6BPB - chains A and B; structure by X-ray diffraction, 1.87 A resolution.

[Chain A]
Name: Monoclonal antibody 4F7 Fab heavy chain
Organism: Mus musculus
Notes: antibody fragment or engineered binder
Chain sequence (254 residues; row label = number of the first residue in the row):
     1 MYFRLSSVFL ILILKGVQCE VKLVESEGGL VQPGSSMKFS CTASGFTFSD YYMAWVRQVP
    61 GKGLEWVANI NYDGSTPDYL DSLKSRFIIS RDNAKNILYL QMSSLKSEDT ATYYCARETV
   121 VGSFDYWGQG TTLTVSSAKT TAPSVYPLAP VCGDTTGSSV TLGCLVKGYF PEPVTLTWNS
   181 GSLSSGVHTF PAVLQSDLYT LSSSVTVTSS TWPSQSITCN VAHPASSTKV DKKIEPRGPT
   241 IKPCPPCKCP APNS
Not modelled in the structure: 1-19, 151-156, 238-254
Disulfides: Cys41-Cys115, Cys164-Cys219

[Chain B]
Name: Monoclonal antibody 4F7 Fab light chain
Organism: Mus musculus
Notes: antibody fragment or engineered binder
Chain sequence (237 residues; each row starts with the number of its first residue):
     1 MGIKMESQTQ VFVYMLLWLS GVDGDIVMTQ SQKFMSTSVG DRVSVTCKAS QNVGTNVAWY
    61 QQKPGQSPKA LIYSASYRYS GVPDRFTGSG SGTDFTLTIN NVQSEDLAYF CQQYNSYPYT
   121 FGGGTKLEIK RADAAPTVSI FPPSSEQLTS GGASVVCFLN NFYPKDINVK WKIDGSERQN
   181 GVLNSWTDQD SKDSTYSMSS TLTLTKDEYE RHNSYTCEAT HKTSTSPIVK SFNRNEC
Not modelled in the structure: 1-23, 64-66, 236-237
Disulfides: Cys47-Cys111, Cys157-Cys217

[How chain A and chain B interact]
Pairs across the interface - 67 pairs, chain A then chain B:
  Val56(A) - Phe121(B)  hydrophobic
  Gln58(A) - Gln62(B)
  Leu64(A) - Phe121(B)
  Trp66(A) - Tyr117(B)  hydrophobic
  Trp66(A) - Pro118(B)  hydrophobic
  Trp66(A) - Tyr119(B)
  Asn69(A) - Tyr117(B)  hydrogen bond
  Asp78(A) - Tyr117(B)  hydrogen bond
  Leu80(A) - Pro118(B)  hydrophobic
  Tyr114(A) - Gln62(B)
  Tyr114(A) - Ser67(B)
  Glu118(A) - Tyr119(B)  hydrogen bond
  Val121(A) - Tyr114(B)
  Gly122(A) - Gln112(B)
  Gly122(A) - Tyr114(B)
  Gly122(A) - Tyr119(B)
  Ser123(A) - Ala58(B)
  Ser123(A) - Tyr60(B)
  Ser123(A) - Tyr73(B)
  Ser123(A) - Tyr79(B)  hydrogen bond
  Phe124(A) - Tyr60(B)  hydrogen bond (backbone-side chain)
  Phe124(A) - Ala70(B)
  Phe124(A) - Tyr119(B)  hydrophobic
  Phe124(A) - Phe121(B)  hydrophobic
  Asp125(A) - Ala70(B)
  Asp125(A) - Tyr79(B)
  Trp127(A) - Tyr60(B)
  Trp127(A) - Pro68(B)  hydrophobic
  Trp127(A) - Phe121(B)  hydrophobic
  Gly128(A) - Ser67(B)
  Tyr146(A) - Ser144(B)
  Tyr146(A) - Glu146(B)
  Tyr146(A) - Gln147(B)
  Tyr146(A) - Ser150(B)
  Pro147(A) - Ser144(B)
  Pro147(A) - Glu146(B)
  Leu148(A) - Phe141(B)
  Leu148(A) - Val156(B)  hydrophobic
  Leu148(A) - Phe158(B)  hydrophobic
  Ala149(A) - Phe141(B)
  Pro150(A) - Phe141(B)
  Thr161(A) - Ser139(B)
  Thr161(A) - Phe141(B)
  Leu165(A) - Ser154(B)
  Lys167(A) - Gln147(B)
  Lys167(A) - Thr203(B)
  His188(A) - Asn160(B)
  His188(A) - Asn161(B)  hydrogen bond
  His188(A) - Ser197(B)  hydrogen bond
  Phe190(A) - Phe158(B)  hydrophobic
  Phe190(A) - Asn160(B)
  Phe190(A) - Ser185(B)
  Phe190(A) - Thr187(B)
  Phe190(A) - Ser197(B)
  Phe190(A) - Met198(B)
  Phe190(A) - Ser199(B)
  Pro191(A) - Ser185(B)  hydrogen bond (backbone-side chain)
  Pro191(A) - Trp186(B)
  Val193(A) - Asn184(B)
  Gln195(A) - Leu183(B)
  Ser202(A) - Phe158(B)
  Ser202(A) - Ser199(B)  hydrogen bond
  Ser203(A) - Phe158(B)
  Ser204(A) - Phe158(B)
  Ser204(A) - Asn160(B)  hydrogen bond
  Lys232(A) - Glu146(B)  salt bridge
  Arg237(A) - Pro143(B)  hydrogen bond (side chain-backbone)
Also at the interface, not in a pair above, chain A (41 interface residues in all): Gly63, Glu65, Thr119, Gln129, Leu162, Gly163, Thr189
Also at the interface, not in a pair above, chain B (38 interface residues in all): Ser74, Phe110, Pro142

[Overview]
The interface between chain A and chain B involves 41 residues on one side and 38 on the other; the contacts
include 11 hydrogen bonds and 1 salt bridge. Polar contacts include Lys232(A)-Glu146(B), Asn69(A)-Tyr117(B)
and Asp78(A)-Tyr117(B).
Here chain A is Monoclonal antibody 4F7 Fab heavy chain and chain B is Monoclonal antibody 4F7 Fab light
chain, both from Mus musculus. Entry 6BPB (Plasmodium vivax invasion blocking monoclonal antibody 4F7) was
determined by X-ray diffraction, deposited together with 6BPA, 6BPC, 6BPD, 6D03, 6D04 and 6D05.
